6RDC - chains U and Z of the 31 polymer chains in the assembly; structure by electron microscopy, 3.20 A resolution.

[Chain U]
Molecule: ATP synthase subunit alpha
Source organism: Polytomella sp. Pringsheim 198.80
UniProt: A0ZW40 (A0ZW40_9CHLO); residues 1-562 here = UniProt positions 1-562
Sequence (562 residues; each row starts with the number of its first residue):
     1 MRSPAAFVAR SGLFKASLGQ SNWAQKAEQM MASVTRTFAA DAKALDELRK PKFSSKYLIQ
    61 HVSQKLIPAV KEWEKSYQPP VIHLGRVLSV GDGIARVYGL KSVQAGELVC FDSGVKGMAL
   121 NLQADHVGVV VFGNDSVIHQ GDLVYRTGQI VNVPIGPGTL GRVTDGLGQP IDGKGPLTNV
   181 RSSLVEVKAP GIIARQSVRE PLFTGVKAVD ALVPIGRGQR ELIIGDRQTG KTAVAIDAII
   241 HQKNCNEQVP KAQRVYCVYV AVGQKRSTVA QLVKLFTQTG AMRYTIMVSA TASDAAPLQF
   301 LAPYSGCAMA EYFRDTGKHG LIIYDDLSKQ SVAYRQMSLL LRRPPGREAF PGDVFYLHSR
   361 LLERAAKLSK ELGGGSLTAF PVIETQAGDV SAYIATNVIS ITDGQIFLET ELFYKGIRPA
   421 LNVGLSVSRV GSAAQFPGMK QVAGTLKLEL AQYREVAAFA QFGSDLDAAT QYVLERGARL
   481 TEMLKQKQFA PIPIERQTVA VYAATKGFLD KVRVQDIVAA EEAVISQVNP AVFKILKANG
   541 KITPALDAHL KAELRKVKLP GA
Disordered / not traced: 1-39
Sequence notes: conflict Arg266 (Lys in A0ZW40)
Metal / ion sites: Mg2+: Thr232 (together with ATP)
Small-molecule neighbours: ATP (adenosine-5'-triphosphate): Asp226, Arg227, Gln228, Thr229, Gly230, Lys231, Thr232, Ala233, Phe413, Arg418, Pro419, Gln486, Lys487, Gln488

[Chain Z]
Molecule: ATP synthase subunit beta
Source organism: Polytomella sp. Pringsheim 198.80
Notes: EC 7.1.2.2
UniProt: A0ZW41 (A0ZW41_9CHLO); numbering as in UniProt (aligned over 1-574)
Sequence (574 residues; each row starts with the number of its first residue):
     1 MALRYAAGLA KNVVQRQGAS LNIARAFAAE PAPAIDAGYV SQVIGPVVDV RFDGELPSIL
    61 SSLEVEGHSV RLVLEVAQHM GDNTVRCIAM DSTDGLVRGQ KVVDTGSPIK VPVGRGTLGR
   121 IMNVIGEPVD EQGPIDAADI WSIHREAPEF TEQSTEQEIL VTGIKVVDLL APYQRGGKIG
   181 LFGGAGVGKT VLIMELINNV AKAHGGFSVF AGVGERTREG NDLYREMIES GVIKLGAERG
   241 NSKCTLVYGQ MNEPPGARAR VALTGLTVAE YFRDIEGQDV LLFVDNIFRF TQANSEVSAL
   301 LGRIPSAVGY QPTLATDLGG LQERITTTTK GSITSVQAVY VPADDLTDPA PATTFAHLDA
   361 TTVLSRSIAE LGIYPAVDPL DSTSRMLNPN VIGAEHYNVA RGVQKVLQDY KNLQDIIAIL
   421 GMDELSEEDK LTVARARKIQ RFLSQPFQVA EVFTGTPGKY VDLADTISGF QGVLTGKYDD
   481 LPEMAFYMVG DIKEVKEKAD KMAKDIASRK EADNKKVSEE LKDIPSLDKL VSEIKEVVIE
   541 EDDGLEEDFK AEALSSETVV LNEEGKSVPL PKKN
Disordered / not traced: 1-35
Sequence notes: conflict Ala350 (Gly in A0ZW41), Leu387 (Arg in A0ZW41)
Metal / ion sites: Mg2+: Thr190 (together with ADP)
Small-molecule neighbours:
  - ADP (adenosine-5'-diphosphate): Gly184, Ala185, Gly186, Val187, Gly188, Lys189, Thr190, Val191, Glu219, Tyr374, Phe447, Ala450, Phe453, Thr454
  - ATP (adenosine-5'-triphosphate): Ser384, Arg385, Tyr397

[Chain U / chain Z interface]
Contacting residue pairs (100; chain U residue first):
  Leu88(U) with Gly81(Z)
  Ser89(U) with His79(Z); Met80(Z); Gly81(Z)
  Val90(U) with Ile59(Z), hydrophobic; Gln78(Z); His79(Z), hydrogen bond (backbone-backbone)
  Gly91(U) with Gln78(Z)
  Asp92(U) with Gln78(Z); Arg303(Z), salt bridge
  Asn134(U) with Glu146(Z), hydrogen bond
  Asp135(U) with Ile59(Z)
  Ser136(U) with Ser58(Z); Ile59(Z); Leu60(Z)
  His139(U) with Ser58(Z), hydrogen bond; His79(Z)
  Gln140(U) with Leu56(Z); His79(Z), hydrogen bond (backbone-side chain); Asn83(Z)
  Ile171(U) with Phe150(Z); Thr151(Z)
  Asp172(U) with Thr151(Z)
  Gly173(U) with Thr151(Z)
  Arg227(U) with Leu346(Z); Phe355(Z); Asp381(Z), salt bridge
  Gln228(U) with Thr361(Z); Thr383(Z); Arg385(Z), hydrogen bond
  Lys265(U) with Lys178(Z); Glu323(Z); Ala356(Z); His357(Z); Leu358(Z); Asp359(Z), salt bridge
  Arg266(U) with Ala147(Z); Glu149(Z); Phe150(Z); Gln153(Z); Glu323(Z), hydrogen bond (backbone-side chain)
  Ser267(U) with Gln153(Z)
  Val269(U) with Phe150(Z)
  Ala270(U) with Phe150(Z); Gln153(Z); Thr155(Z)
  Gln271(U) with Thr155(Z); Gln157(Z)
  Val273(U) with Phe150(Z), hydrophobic
  Lys274(U) with Thr155(Z)
  Ala292(U) with Gly319(Z); His357(Z)
  Ser293(U) with Ala147(Z); Glu323(Z)
  Lys329(U) with Ala356(Z)
  Arg335(U) with Ser306(Z); Ala307(Z)
  Gln336(U) with Pro312(Z); Thr313(Z); Thr316(Z), hydrogen bond
  Leu339(U) with Ile304(Z); Pro305(Z); Ser306(Z); Pro312(Z), hydrophobic
  Leu340(U) with Arg303(Z); Thr313(Z)
  Arg342(U) with Gly302(Z), hydrogen bond (side chain-backbone); Ile304(Z)
  Arg343(U) with Ile304(Z)
  Ala349(U) with Pro305(Z); Ser306(Z); Ala307(Z)
  Gln386(U) with Thr347(Z); Ala352(Z)
  Ala387(U) with Thr347(Z)
  Glu411(U) with Gln408(Z)
  Tyr414(U) with Leu380(Z); Ser382(Z); Thr383(Z); Gln404(Z); Lys405(Z); Gln408(Z)
  Lys415(U) with Lys405(Z), hydrogen bond (backbone-side chain); Gln408(Z); Asn412(Z)
  Gly416(U) with Arg401(Z), hydrogen bond (backbone-side chain)
  Arg418(U) with Tyr397(Z); Arg401(Z); Gln404(Z), hydrogen bond
  Gln461(U) with Asn412(Z); Leu413(Z); Ile416(Z); Asp429(Z)
  Phe462(U) with Ile416(Z), hydrophobic; Glu424(Z)
  Ser464(U) with Glu424(Z), hydrogen bond (side chain-backbone); Ser426(Z)
  Lys487(U) with Tyr397(Z), hydrogen bond
  Gln488(U) with Asn388(Z)
  Phe489(U) with Asn388(Z)
Other interface residues (no listed pair), chain U (56 interface residues in all): Ile138, Val163, Gln264, Asp294, Ala296, Val332, Pro345, Glu348, Glu384, Gly463
Other interface residues (no listed pair), chain Z (63 interface residues in all): Pro57, Ala77, Glu156, Ala315, Gly320, Val363, Asp409, Glu428

[Overview]
56 residues of chain U and 63 residues of chain Z are in contact, with 13 hydrogen bonds and 3 salt bridges.
Polar contacts include Asp92(U)-Arg303(Z), Arg227(U)-Asp381(Z) and Lys265(U)-Asp359(Z). ATP is bound between
chain U and chain Z. Bound to chain Z: ADP.
Chain U is ATP synthase subunit alpha and chain Z is ATP synthase subunit beta, both from Polytomella sp.
Pringsheim 198.80; the structure, CryoEM structure of Polytomella F-ATP synthase, Primary rotary state 2,
composite map, was determined by electron microscopy together with 6RD4, 6RD5, 6RD6, 6RD7, 6RD8, 6RD9 and 46
further entries from the same study.
